2J57 - chains A and H of the 6 polymer chains in the assembly; structure by X-ray diffraction, 2.25 A resolution.

# Chain A
Name: Amicyanin
Source organism: Paracoccus denitrificans
UniProtKB: P22364 (AMCY_PARDE); residues 1-105 here correspond to UniProt positions 27-131 (UniProt number = residue number + 26)
Amino-acid sequence (105 residues; numbered 1 to 105; the number before each row is that of its first residue):
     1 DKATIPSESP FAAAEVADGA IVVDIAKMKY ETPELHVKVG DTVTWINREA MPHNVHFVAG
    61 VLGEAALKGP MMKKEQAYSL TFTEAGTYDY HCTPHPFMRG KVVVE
UniProt features mapped onto this chain:
  - binding site (Cu cation): His53, Cys92, His95, Met98
Ion coordination: Cu ion: His53, Cys92, His95

# Chain H
Name: Methylamine dehydrogenase heavy chain
Source organism: Paracoccus denitrificans
Notes: EC 1.4.99.3
UniProtKB: P29894 (DHMH_PARDE); residues 1-386 here correspond to UniProt positions 32-417 (UniProt number = residue number + 31)
Amino-acid sequence (386 residues; row label = number of the first residue in the row):
     1 QDAPEAETQA QETQGQAAAR AAAADLAAGQ DDEPRILEAP APDARRVYVN DPAHFAAVTQ
    61 QFVIDGEAGR VIGMIDGGFL PNPVVADDGS FIAHASTVFS RIARGERTDY VEVFDPVTLL
   121 PTADIELPDA PRFLVGTYPW MTSLTPDGKT LLFYQFSPAP AVGVVDLEGK AFKRMLDVPD
   181 CYHIFPTAPD TFFMHCRDGS LAKVAFGTEG TPEITHTEVF HPEDEFLINH PAYSQKAGRL
   241 VWPTYTGKIH QIDLSSGDAK FLPAVEALTE AERADGWRPG GWQQVAYHRA LDRIYLLVDQ
   301 RDEWRHKTAS RFVVVLDAKT GERLAKFEMG HEIDSINVSQ DEKPLLYALS TGDKTLYIHD
   361 AESGEELRSV NQLGHGPQVI TTADMG
Unresolved in the structure: 1-4
Disulfide bonds: Cys181-Cys196

# Chain A / chain H interface
Pairs across the interface (10; chain A residue first):
  Val58(A) - Pro158(H)  hydrophobic
  His91(A) - Pro158(H)  hydrogen bond (side chain-backbone)
  Pro94(A) - Phe156(H)
  Pro96(A) - Phe156(H)
  Pro96(A) - Pro158(H)
  Pro96(A) - Asp180(H)
  Phe97(A) - Asp180(H)
  Phe97(A) - Arg197(H)
  Arg99(A) - Pro160(H)
  Arg99(A) - Asp180(H)  salt bridge
Interface residues without a listed pair, chain A (8 interface residues in all): Met28, His56
Interface residues without a listed pair, chain H (6 interface residues in all): Tyr182

# In short
The interface between chain A and chain H involves 8 residues on one side and 6 on the other; the contacts
include 1 hydrogen bond and 1 salt bridge. Polar contacts include Arg99(A)-Asp180(H) and His91(A)-Pro158(H).
From UniProt: 4 Cu cation-binding residues on chain A.
Here chain A is Amicyanin and chain H is Methylamine dehydrogenase heavy chain, both from Paracoccus
denitrificans. Entry 2J57 (X-ray reduced Paraccocus denitrificans methylamine dehydrogenase N- quinol in
complex with amicyanin) was determined by X-ray diffraction (same publication as 2J55 and 2J56).
